6PAZ - chain A; structure by X-ray diffraction, 1.91 A resolution.

# Chain A
Molecule: Pseudoazurin
Organism: Alcaligenes faecalis
Reference sequence: P04377 (AZUP_ALCFA); residues 1-123 here correspond to UniProt positions 24-146 (UniProt number = residue number + 23)
Chain sequence (123 residues; each row starts with the number of its first residue):
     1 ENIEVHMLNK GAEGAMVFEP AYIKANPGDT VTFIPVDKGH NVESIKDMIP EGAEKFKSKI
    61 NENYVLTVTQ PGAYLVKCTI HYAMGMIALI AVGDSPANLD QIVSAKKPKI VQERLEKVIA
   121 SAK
Sequence notes: engineered mutation Ile-80 (Pro103 in P04377)
Metal / ion sites: Cu ion: His-40, Cys-78, His-81
UniProt features mapped onto this chain:
  - binding site (Cu cation): His-40, Cys-78, His-81, Met-86

# Overview
His-40, Cys-78 and His-81 coordinate a Cu ion ion. UniProt lists 4 Cu cation-binding residues.
Chain A is Pseudoazurin (Alcaligenes faecalis); the structure, Oxidized mutant P80I pseudoazurin from a.
faecalis, was determined by X-ray diffraction together with 3PAZ, 4PAZ, 5PAZ, 7PAZ and 8PAZ from the same
study.
